1N86 - chains B and I of the 10 polymer chains in the assembly; structure by X-ray diffraction, 3.20 A resolution.

== Chain B ==
Protein: Fibrin beta chain
Organism: Homo sapiens
Notes: fragment: double-d beta chain
Reference sequence: P02675 (FIBB_HUMAN); residues 134-461 here correspond to UniProt positions 164-491 (UniProt number = residue number + 30)
Amino-acid sequence (328 residues; row label = number of the first residue in the row):
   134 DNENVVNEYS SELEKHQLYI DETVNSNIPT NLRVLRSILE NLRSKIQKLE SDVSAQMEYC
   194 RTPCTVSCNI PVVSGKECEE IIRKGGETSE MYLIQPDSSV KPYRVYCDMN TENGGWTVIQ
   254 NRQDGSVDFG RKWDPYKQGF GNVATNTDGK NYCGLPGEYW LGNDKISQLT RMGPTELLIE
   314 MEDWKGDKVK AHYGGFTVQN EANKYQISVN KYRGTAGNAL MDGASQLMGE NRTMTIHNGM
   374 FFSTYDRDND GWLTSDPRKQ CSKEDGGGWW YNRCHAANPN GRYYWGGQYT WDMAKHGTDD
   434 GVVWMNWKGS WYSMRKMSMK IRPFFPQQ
Not modelled in the structure: 134-150, 458-461
Disulfide bonds: Cys-201/Cys-286, Cys-211/Cys-240, Cys-394/Cys-407
Metal / ion sites: Ca2+: Asp-381, Asp-383, Trp-385
Small-molecule neighbours: 2-acetamido-2-deoxy-alpha-D-glucopyranose (NDG): Gln-359, Leu-360, Met-361, Asn-364
Curated features (UniProtKB/Swiss-Prot):
  - glycosylation: Asn-364 (N-linked (GlcNAc...) asparagine)

== Chain I ==
Protein: fibrin beta chain peptide ligand fragment Gly-His-Arg-Pro-Leu-Asp-Lys
Notes: fragment: sequence database residues 45-51
Reference sequence: P02675 (FIBB_HUMAN); residues 1-7 here correspond to UniProt positions 45-51 (UniProt number = residue number + 44)
Amino-acid sequence (7 residues; numbered 1 to 7; the number before each row is that of its first residue):
     1 GHRPLDK
Not modelled in the structure: 5-7
Curated features (UniProtKB/Swiss-Prot):
  - region: Gly-1 to Arg-3 (Beta-chain polymerization, binding distal domain of another fibrin)

== Chain B / chain I interface ==
Residue-residue contacts - 16 pairs, chain B then chain I:
  Leu-360(B) with His-2(I)
  Asn-364(B) with His-2(I), hydrogen bond
  Met-367(B) with His-2(I); Arg-3(I)
  Trp-385(B) with Arg-3(I)
  Glu-397(B) with Arg-3(I), salt bridge
  Asp-398(B) with Arg-3(I), salt bridge
  Arg-406(B) with Gly-1(I); His-2(I); Arg-3(I), hydrogen bond (side chain-backbone)
  Cys-407(B) with Gly-1(I); Arg-3(I), hydrogen bond
  His-408(B) with Gly-1(I), hydrogen bond (backbone-backbone)
  Thr-431(B) with Arg-3(I)
  Asp-432(B) with Gly-1(I), hydrogen bond (side chain-backbone)
  Met-438(B) with Gly-1(I), hydrogen bond (side chain-backbone)
Also at the interface, not in a pair above, chain B (15 interface residues in all): Thr-368, Ala-409, Ser-443
Also at the interface, not in a pair above, chain I (4 interface residues in all): Pro-4

== Summary ==
15 residues of chain B and 4 residues of chain I are in contact; the contacts include 6 hydrogen bonds and 2
salt bridges. Polar pairs include Glu-397(B)/Arg-3(I), Asp-398(B)/Arg-3(I) and Asn-364(B)/His-2(I). Ligands of
chain B: 2-acetamido-2-deoxy-alpha-D-glucopyranose.
Chain B is Fibrin beta chain (Homo sapiens) and chain I is fibrin beta chain peptide ligand fragment
Gly-His-Arg-Pro-Leu-Asp-Lys; the structure, Crystal structure of human D-dimer from cross-linked fibrin
complexed with GPR and GHRPLDK peptide ligands, was determined by X-ray diffraction together with 1N73 and
1N8E from the same study.
